Entry 1G63 (X-ray diffraction, 2.50 A resolution); this record covers chains B and H of the 12 polymer chains in the assembly.

[Chain B (and H)]
Name: Epidermin modifying enzyme epid
Source organism: Staphylococcus epidermidis
Notes: chain H of this document is another copy of the same molecule, construct and numbering; everything in this record applies to it too
UniProtKB: P30197 (EPID_STAEP); numbering as in UniProt (aligned over 1-181)
Sequence (181 residues; numbered 1 to 181; the number before each row is that of its first residue):
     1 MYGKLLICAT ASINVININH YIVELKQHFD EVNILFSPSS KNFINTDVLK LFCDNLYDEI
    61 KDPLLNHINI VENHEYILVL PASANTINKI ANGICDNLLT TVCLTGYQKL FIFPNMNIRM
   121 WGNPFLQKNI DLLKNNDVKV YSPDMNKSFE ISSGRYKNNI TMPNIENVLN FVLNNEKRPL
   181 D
Not modelled in the structure: 175-181 (chain H: 148-157, 175-181)
Ligand contacts:
  - FMN (flavin mononucleotide), molecule 1: Thr10, Ala11, Ser12, Ile13, Ser37, Ser39, Phe43, Ser83, Ala84, Asn85, Thr86, Asn97, Asn115, Met116, Met120
  - FMN, molecule 2: Pro63, Leu64, Leu65, His67, Cys95, Asp96, Asn97, Thr101
Curated features (UniProtKB/Swiss-Prot):
  - active site: His67
  - mutagenesis: Phe43 (F43L: Binds FMN, but activity is significantly decreased), His67 (H67N: Retains less than 1% activity, binds FMN), Glu75 (E75D/Q: Binds FMN), Pro81 (P81D: Loss of FMN binding), Ser83 (S83A: Loss of FMN binding; S83T: Binds FMN), Ala84 (A84V: Binds FMN), Asn85 (N85D/H: Loss of FMN binding), Gly93 (G93A/D: Loss of FMN binding), Cys95 (C95A: Binds FMN), Asp96 (D96N: Loss of FMN binding), Leu98 (L98V: Binds FMN), Cys103 (C103A: Binds FMN), 4 further mutagenesis entries in UniProt
From the paper describing this entry:
  - binding site for flavin mononucleotide: Ile13, Phe43, Leu51, His67, Ser83, Ala84, Asn85, Thr86, Asn115, Met120
  - mutagenesis - P81A: abolished binding to flavin mononucleotide (citing earlier work)
  - mutagenesis - G93D: decreased binding to flavin mononucleotide (citing earlier work)
  - mutagenesis - H67N: abolished catalytic activity (citing earlier work)
  - catalytic residues: His67 (proposed by the authors, not directly observed)
  - contacts within the chain: His67-Thr101, His67-Thr105

[Interface between chain B and chain H]
Residue-residue contacts (29):
  Asn42(B) with Leu64(H)
  Ala84(B) with Leu104(H), hydrophobic
  Asn85(B) with Ile94(H); Cys95(H), hydrogen bond (side chain-backbone); Asp96(H)
  Asn88(B) with Asn92(H); Gly93(H); Leu104(H)
  Asn92(B) with Asn92(H)
  Ile94(B) with Ile94(H), hydrophobic
  Asn117(B) with Ile68(H)
  Arg119(B) with Glu72(H); Thr105(H)
  Met120(B) with His67(H); Leu104(H), hydrophobic; Thr105(H)
  Gly122(B) with Tyr107(H), hydrogen bond (backbone-side chain)
  Asn123(B) with Leu104(H), hydrogen bond (side chain-backbone); Tyr107(H)
  Pro124(B) with Tyr107(H); Asn136(H)
  Phe125(B) with Ile90(H); Ala91(H); Gly93(H); Leu133(H), hydrophobic; Asn136(H); Val138(H), hydrophobic
  Lys128(B) with Leu132(H)
  Asn129(B) with Asn92(H)
Other interface residues (no listed pair), chain B (18 interface residues in all): Phe43, Lys89, Asp96
Other interface residues (no listed pair), chain H (20 interface residues in all): Pro63, Val71

[Overview]
The interface between chain B and chain H involves 18 residues on one side and 20 on the other, with 3
hydrogen bonds. Polar contacts include Asn85(B)-Cys95(H), Gly122(B)-Tyr107(H) and Asn123(B)-Leu104(H). Chain B
binds flavin mononucleotide. From the paper: the catalytic residue His67(B); P81A of chain B abolishes binding
to flavin mononucleotide; 3 substitutions were tested in all.
Chain B and chain H are both Epidermin modifying enzyme epid (Staphylococcus epidermidis); the structure,
Peptidyl-cysteine decarboxylase epid, was determined by X-ray diffraction (same publication as 1G5Q).
